Entry 6UPZ (X-ray diffraction, 3.10 A resolution); this record covers chains B and J of the 13 polymer chains in the assembly.

[Chain B]
Name: DNA-directed RNA polymerase II subunit RPB2
Organism: Saccharomyces cerevisiae (strain ATCC 204508 / S288c)
Notes: EC 2.7.7.6
UniProtKB: P08518 (RPB2_YEAST); residues 1-1224 here = UniProt positions 1-1224
Amino-acid sequence (1224 residues; numbered 1 to 1224; the number before each row is that of its first residue):
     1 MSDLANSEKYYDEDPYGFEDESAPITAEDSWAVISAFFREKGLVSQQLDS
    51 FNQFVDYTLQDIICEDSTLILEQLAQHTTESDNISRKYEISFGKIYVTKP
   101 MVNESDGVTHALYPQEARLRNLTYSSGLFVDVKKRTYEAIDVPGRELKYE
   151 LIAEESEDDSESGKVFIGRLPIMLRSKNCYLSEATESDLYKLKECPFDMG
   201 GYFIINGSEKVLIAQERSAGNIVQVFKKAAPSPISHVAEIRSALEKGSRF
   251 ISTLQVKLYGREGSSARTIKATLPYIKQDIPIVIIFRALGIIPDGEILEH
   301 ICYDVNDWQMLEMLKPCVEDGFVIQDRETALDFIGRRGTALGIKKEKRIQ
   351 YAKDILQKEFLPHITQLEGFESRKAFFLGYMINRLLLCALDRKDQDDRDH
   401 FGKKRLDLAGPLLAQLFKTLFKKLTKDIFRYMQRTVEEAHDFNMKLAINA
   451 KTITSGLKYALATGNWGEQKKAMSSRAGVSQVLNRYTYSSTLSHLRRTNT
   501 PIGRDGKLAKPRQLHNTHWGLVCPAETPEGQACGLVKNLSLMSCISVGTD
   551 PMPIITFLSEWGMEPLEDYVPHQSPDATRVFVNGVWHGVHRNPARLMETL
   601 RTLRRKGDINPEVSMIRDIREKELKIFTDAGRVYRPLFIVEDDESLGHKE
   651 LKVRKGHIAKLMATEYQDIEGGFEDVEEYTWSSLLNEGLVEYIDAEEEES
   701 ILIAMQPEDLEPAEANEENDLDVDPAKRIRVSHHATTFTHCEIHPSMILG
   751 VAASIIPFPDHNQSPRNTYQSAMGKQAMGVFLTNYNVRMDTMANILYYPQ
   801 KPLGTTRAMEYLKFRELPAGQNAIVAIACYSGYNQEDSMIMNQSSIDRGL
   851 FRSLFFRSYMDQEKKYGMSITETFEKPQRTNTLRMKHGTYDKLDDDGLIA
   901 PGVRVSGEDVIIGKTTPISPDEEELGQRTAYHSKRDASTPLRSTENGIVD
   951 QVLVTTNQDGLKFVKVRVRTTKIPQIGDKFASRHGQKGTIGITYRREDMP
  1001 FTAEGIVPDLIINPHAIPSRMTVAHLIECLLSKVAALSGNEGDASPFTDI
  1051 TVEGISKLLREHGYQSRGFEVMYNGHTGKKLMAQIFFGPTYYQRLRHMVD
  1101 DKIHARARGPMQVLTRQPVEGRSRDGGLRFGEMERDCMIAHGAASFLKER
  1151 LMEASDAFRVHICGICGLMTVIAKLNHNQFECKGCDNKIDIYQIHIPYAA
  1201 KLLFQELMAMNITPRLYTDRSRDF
Not modelled in the structure: 1-19, 76-85, 139-161, 338-344, 439-445, 503-508, 644-646, 669-675, 715-720, 920-929, 1222-1224
Bound ions: Zn2+: Cys1163, Cys1166, Cys1182, Cys1185
Ligand contacts: pyrophosphate (PPV): Glu836, Ser1019, Arg1020

[Chain J]
Name: DNA-directed RNA polymerases I, II, and III subunit RPABC5
Organism: Saccharomyces cerevisiae (strain ATCC 204508 / S288c)
UniProtKB: P22139 (RPAB5_YEAST); residues 1-70 here = UniProt positions 1-70
Amino-acid sequence (70 residues; each row starts with the number of its first residue):
     1 MIVPVRCFSCGKVVGDKWESYLNLLQEDELDEGTALSRLGLKRYCCRRMI
    51 LTHVDLIEKFLRYNPLEKRD
Not modelled in the structure: 66-70
Bound ions: Zn2+: Cys7, Cys10, Cys45, Cys46
Swiss-Prot annotation at these positions:
  - binding site (Zn(2+)): Cys7, Cys10, Cys45, Cys46
  - cross-link: Lys59 (Glycyl lysine isopeptide (Lys-Gly) (interchain with G-Cter in ubiquitin))

[Interface between chain B and chain J]
Contacting residue pairs (64; chain B residue first):
  Glu186(B) - Arg62(J)  salt bridge
  Tyr190(B) - Lys59(J)
  Tyr190(B) - Arg62(J)
  Tyr190(B) - Tyr63(J)  hydrophobic
  Lys193(B) - Pro65(J)
  Cys195(B) - Tyr63(J)
  Phe197(B) - Lys59(J)
  Val780(B) - Leu56(J)  hydrophobic
  Thr783(B) - Phe60(J)
  Thr783(B) - Tyr63(J)  hydrogen bond
  Asn784(B) - Tyr63(J)  hydrogen bond (backbone-side chain)
  Tyr785(B) - Met1(J)
  Tyr785(B) - Phe60(J)  hydrophobic
  Ile795(B) - Met1(J)  hydrophobic
  Leu796(B) - Met1(J)
  Tyr797(B) - Met1(J)  hydrogen bond (backbone-backbone)
  Tyr798(B) - Ile2(J)
  Tyr798(B) - Pro4(J)  hydrophobic
  Tyr798(B) - Phe8(J)  hydrophobic
  Pro799(B) - Met1(J)
  Pro799(B) - Leu56(J)  hydrophobic
  Gln800(B) - Arg48(J)  hydrogen bond (side chain-backbone)
  Gln800(B) - Met49(J)
  Gln800(B) - Thr52(J)  hydrogen bond
  Lys801(B) - Leu51(J)
  Lys801(B) - Thr52(J)  hydrogen bond (backbone-backbone)
  Lys801(B) - Val54(J)
  Leu803(B) - Thr52(J)
  Arg815(B) - Val54(J)
  Glu816(B) - Val54(J)
  Glu816(B) - Leu56(J)
  Gln821(B) - Phe8(J)
  Asn822(B) - Arg48(J)  hydrogen bond (backbone-side chain)
  Asn822(B) - Thr52(J)
  Ile824(B) - Ser9(J)
  Ile824(B) - Arg48(J)
  Ser845(B) - Phe8(J)
  Arg848(B) - Cys7(J)
  Arg848(B) - Phe8(J)  hydrogen bond (side chain-backbone)
  Arg848(B) - Ser9(J)  hydrogen bond (side chain-backbone)
  Arg848(B) - Cys10(J)  hydrogen bond (side chain-backbone)
  Arg848(B) - Gly11(J)
  Gly849(B) - Phe8(J)
  Leu850(B) - Phe8(J)  hydrophobic
  Arg996(B) - Ser9(J)
  Arg996(B) - Cys10(J)  hydrogen bond (side chain-backbone)
  Glu1004(B) - Arg43(J)
  Ile1006(B) - Arg43(J)
  Ile1006(B) - Tyr44(J)  hydrophobic
  Val1007(B) - Ser9(J)
  Asp1009(B) - Ser9(J)  hydrogen bond
  Asp1009(B) - Arg48(J)  salt bridge
  Ala1035(B) - Leu51(J)
  Ala1036(B) - Arg47(J)  hydrogen bond (backbone-side chain)
  Leu1037(B) - Tyr44(J)  hydrophobic
  Leu1037(B) - Arg47(J)  hydrogen bond (backbone-side chain)
  Ser1038(B) - Gly33(J)
  Gly1039(B) - Glu32(J)
  Gly1039(B) - Gly33(J)
  Gly1039(B) - Arg47(J)
  Gly1039(B) - Leu51(J)
  Tyr1064(B) - Tyr44(J)
  Glu1070(B) - Tyr44(J)  hydrogen bond
  Phe1087(B) - Tyr44(J)
Also at the interface, not in a pair above, chain B (50 interface residues in all): Ser187, Glu194, Pro196, Leu817, Pro818, Ala823, Asn842, Ser844, Lys1033, Asn1040, Pro1089
Also at the interface, not in a pair above, chain J (28 interface residues in all): Val3, Arg6, Cys45, His53

[In short]
50 residues of chain B and 28 residues of chain J are in contact, with 15 hydrogen bonds and 2 salt bridges.
Polar pairs include Glu186(B)-Arg62(J), Asp1009(B)-Arg48(J) and Thr783(B)-Tyr63(J). Ligands of chain B:
pyrophosphate. Curated annotation (UniProt) lists 4 Zn2+-binding residues on chain J.
Chain B is DNA-directed RNA polymerase II subunit RPB2 and chain J is DNA-directed RNA polymerases I, II, and
III subunit RPABC5, both from Saccharomyces cerevisiae (strain ATCC 204508 / S288c); the structure, RNA
polymerase II elongation complex with 5-guanidinohydantoin lesion in state 3, was determined by X-ray
diffraction together with 6UPX, 6UPY, 6UQ0, 6UQ1, 6UQ2 and 6UQ3 from the same study.
